1EYK - chains A and B; structure by X-ray diffraction, 2.23 A resolution.

# Chain A (and B)
Protein: Fructose-1,6-bisphosphatase
Organism: Sus scrofa
Notes: EC 3.1.3.11; chain B of this document is another copy of the same molecule, construct and numbering; everything in this record applies to it too
UniProt: P00636 (F16P_PIG); residues 1-337 here = UniProt positions 1-337
Sequence (337 residues; each row starts with the number of its first residue):
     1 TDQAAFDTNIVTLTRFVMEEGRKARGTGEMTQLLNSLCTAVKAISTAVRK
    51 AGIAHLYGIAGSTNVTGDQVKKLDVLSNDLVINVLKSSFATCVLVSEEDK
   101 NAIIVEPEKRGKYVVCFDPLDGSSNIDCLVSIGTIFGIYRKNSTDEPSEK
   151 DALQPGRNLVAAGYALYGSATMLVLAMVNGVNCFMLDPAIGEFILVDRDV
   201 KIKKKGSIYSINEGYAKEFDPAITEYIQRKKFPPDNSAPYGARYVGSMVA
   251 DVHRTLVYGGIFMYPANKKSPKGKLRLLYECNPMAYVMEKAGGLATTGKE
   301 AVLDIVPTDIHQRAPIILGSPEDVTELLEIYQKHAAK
Not modelled in the structure: 1-8, 336-337
Bound ions: Zn2+: D118, D121, E280 (together with phosphate ion)
Small-molecule neighbours:
  - adenosine monophosphate (AMP): V17, E20, G21, A24, G26, T27, G28, E29, M30, T31, L34, K112, Y113, R140, V160, M177
  - 6-O-phosphono-beta-D-fructofuranose (F6P): D121, G122, S123, N212, Y215, Y244, G246, S247, M248, F262, Y264, K274, L275, R276, E280
Curated features (UniProtKB/Swiss-Prot):
  - binding site (Mg(2+)): E98

# How chain A and chain B interact
Pairs across the interface - 102 pairs, chain A then chain B:
  I10(A) - Y57(B)
  V48(A) - S169(B)
  V48(A) - A170(B)
  R49(A) - R49(B)
  R49(A) - G168(B)  hydrogen bond (side chain-backbone)
  R49(A) - S169(B)  hydrogen bond (side chain-backbone)
  R49(A) - P188(B)
  K50(A) - A170(B)
  K50(A) - M185(B)
  K50(A) - D187(B)
  K50(A) - P188(B)
  A51(A) - D187(B)
  A51(A) - P188(B)  hydrophobic
  G52(A) - D187(B)  hydrogen bond (backbone-side chain)
  G52(A) - A189(B)
  I53(A) - D187(B)  hydrogen bond (backbone-side chain)
  A54(A) - D187(B)  hydrogen bond (backbone-side chain)
  A54(A) - I190(B)  hydrophobic
  Y57(A) - I10(B)
  Y57(A) - L195(B)
  Y57(A) - V196(B)
  I59(A) - I190(B)  hydrophobic
  S124(A) - R243(B)  hydrogen bond
  S124(A) - Y258(B)  hydrogen bond (backbone-side chain)
  D127(A) - Y258(B)  hydrogen bond (backbone-side chain)
  C128(A) - L166(B)
  C128(A) - H253(B)
  C128(A) - R254(B)
  C128(A) - Y258(B)  hydrogen bond (backbone-side chain)
  L129(A) - G168(B)
  L129(A) - S169(B)  hydrogen bond (backbone-backbone)
  L129(A) - M172(B)  hydrophobic
  V130(A) - S169(B)
  S131(A) - V130(B)
  S131(A) - S131(B)
  I132(A) - S169(B)
  Y167(A) - S169(B)
  G168(A) - R49(B)  hydrogen bond (backbone-side chain)
  G168(A) - L129(B)
  G168(A) - G168(B)
  S169(A) - V48(B)
  S169(A) - R49(B)  hydrogen bond (backbone-side chain)
  S169(A) - L129(B)  hydrogen bond (backbone-backbone)
  S169(A) - V130(B)
  S169(A) - Y167(B)
  A170(A) - V48(B)
  A170(A) - K50(B)
  M172(A) - L129(B)  hydrophobic
  M185(A) - K50(B)
  L186(A) - R49(B)
  D187(A) - K50(B)
  D187(A) - A51(B)
  D187(A) - G52(B)  hydrogen bond (side chain-backbone)
  D187(A) - I53(B)  hydrogen bond (side chain-backbone)
  D187(A) - A54(B)  hydrogen bond (side chain-backbone)
  P188(A) - R49(B)
  P188(A) - K50(B)
  P188(A) - A51(B)  hydrophobic
  A189(A) - G52(B)
  I190(A) - A54(B)  hydrophobic
  V196(A) - Y57(B)
  Y209(A) - E213(B)
  N212(A) - A242(B)  hydrogen bond (side chain-backbone)
  N212(A) - R243(B)
  E213(A) - Y209(B)
  E213(A) - E213(B)
  E213(A) - K231(B)  salt bridge
  G214(A) - Y209(B)
  G214(A) - P239(B)
  G214(A) - Y240(B)
  A216(A) - K231(B)
  K217(A) - K231(B)
  K217(A) - F232(B)
  K217(A) - N236(B)
  K231(A) - E213(B)  salt bridge
  K231(A) - A216(B)
  K231(A) - K217(B)
  K231(A) - K231(B)
  F232(A) - K217(B)
  P239(A) - G214(B)
  Y240(A) - G214(B)
  A242(A) - N212(B)  hydrogen bond (backbone-side chain)
  A242(A) - E213(B)
  A242(A) - G214(B)
  A242(A) - Y244(B)
  R243(A) - S124(B)  hydrogen bond
  R243(A) - N212(B)
  R243(A) - Y244(B)
  R243(A) - V245(B)
  R243(A) - G246(B)
  Y244(A) - A242(B)
  Y244(A) - R243(B)
  Y244(A) - Y244(B)  hydrogen bond (backbone-backbone)
  V245(A) - R243(B)
  V245(A) - Y244(B)
  G246(A) - R243(B)
  H253(A) - C128(B)
  R254(A) - C128(B)
  Y258(A) - S124(B)  hydrogen bond (side chain-backbone)
  Y258(A) - N125(B)
  Y258(A) - D127(B)
  Y258(A) - C128(B)  hydrogen bond (side chain-backbone)
Interface residues without a listed pair, chain A (55 interface residues in all): G58, N125, I126, L166, I194, L195, E218, G241
Interface residues without a listed pair, chain B (56 interface residues in all): G58, I59, I126, I132, L186, I194, G241, V257

# In short
The interface between chain A and chain B involves 55 residues on one side and 56 on the other, with 22
hydrogen bonds and 2 salt bridges. Among the polar pairs are E213(A)-K231(B), R49(A)-G168(B) and
R49(A)-S169(B). Ligands of chain A: 6-O-phosphono-beta-D-fructofuranose and adenosine monophosphate.
Both chains are Fructose-1,6-bisphosphatase (Sus scrofa). Entry 1EYK (Fructose-1,6-bisphosphatase complex with
amp, zinc, fructose-6-phosphate and phosphate (T-state)) was determined by X-ray diffraction together with
1EYI and 1EYJ from the same study.
